6H39 - chains J and X of the 28 polymer chains in the assembly; structure by X-ray diffraction, 2.50 A resolution.

== Chain J (and X) ==
Protein: Proteasome subunit beta type-4
From: Saccharomyces cerevisiae (strain ATCC 204508 / S288c)
Notes: EC 3.4.25.1; chain X of this document is another copy of the same molecule, construct and numbering; everything in this record applies to it too
UniProtKB: P22141 (PSB4_YEAST); residues 1-198 here = UniProt positions 1-198
Amino-acid sequence (198 residues; row label = number of the first residue in the row):
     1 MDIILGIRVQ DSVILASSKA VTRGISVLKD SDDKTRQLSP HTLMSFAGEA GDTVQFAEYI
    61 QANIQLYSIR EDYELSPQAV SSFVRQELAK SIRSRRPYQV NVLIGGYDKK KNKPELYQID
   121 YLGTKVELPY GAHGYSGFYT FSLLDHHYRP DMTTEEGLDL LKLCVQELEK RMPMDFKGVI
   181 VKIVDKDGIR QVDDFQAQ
Unresolved in the structure: 196-198

== Interface between chain J and chain X ==
Contacting residue pairs - 40 pairs, chain J then chain X:
  Thr22(J) - Pro173(X)
  Gly24(J) - Pro173(X)
  Ile25(J) - Tyr135(X)  hydrophobic
  Ile25(J) - Phe138(X)  hydrophobic
  Ile25(J) - Tyr139(X)  hydrogen bond (backbone-side chain)
  Ile25(J) - Arg171(X)
  Ile25(J) - Pro173(X)
  Ser26(J) - Tyr139(X)  hydrogen bond
  Ser26(J) - Arg171(X)
  Val27(J) - Lys170(X)
  Val27(J) - Arg171(X)  hydrogen bond (backbone-side chain)
  Val27(J) - Met172(X)
  Leu28(J) - Arg171(X)
  Tyr135(J) - Ile25(X)  hydrophobic
  Phe138(J) - Ile25(X)  hydrophobic
  Tyr139(J) - Ile25(X)  hydrogen bond (side chain-backbone)
  Tyr139(J) - Ser26(X)  hydrogen bond
  Glu169(J) - Asp175(X)
  Glu169(J) - Lys177(X)  hydrogen bond (backbone-side chain)
  Lys170(J) - Val27(X)
  Lys170(J) - Lys177(X)  hydrogen bond (backbone-side chain)
  Arg171(J) - Ile25(X)
  Arg171(J) - Ser26(X)
  Arg171(J) - Val27(X)  hydrogen bond (side chain-backbone)
  Arg171(J) - Leu28(X)
  Met172(J) - Val27(X)
  Pro173(J) - Thr22(X)
  Pro173(J) - Gly24(X)
  Pro173(J) - Ile25(X)
  Pro173(J) - Met174(X)
  Pro173(J) - Asp175(X)  hydrogen bond (backbone-backbone)
  Met174(J) - Pro173(X)
  Met174(J) - Met174(X)  hydrophobic
  Met174(J) - Asp175(X)
  Asp175(J) - Glu169(X)
  Asp175(J) - Pro173(X)  hydrogen bond (backbone-backbone)
  Asp175(J) - Met174(X)
  Asp175(J) - Asp175(X)
  Lys177(J) - Glu169(X)  hydrogen bond (side chain-backbone)
  Lys177(J) - Lys170(X)  hydrogen bond (side chain-backbone)
Other interface residues (no listed pair), chain J (18 interface residues in all): Asp30
Other interface residues (no listed pair), chain X (18 interface residues in all): Asp30

== Overview ==
Chain J and chain X each contribute 18 residues to their interface, with 12 hydrogen bonds. Polar pairs
include Ile25(J)-Tyr139(X), Ser26(J)-Tyr139(X) and Val27(J)-Arg171(X).
Both chains are Proteasome subunit beta type-4 (Saccharomyces cerevisiae (strain ATCC 204508 / S288c)). Entry
6H39 (Yeast 20S proteasome in complex with the peptidic non-covalent binding inhibitor RTS-V5) was determined
by X-ray diffraction together with 6CW8 from the same study.
